PDB entry 1JWU | X-ray diffraction, 2.30 A resolution | chains A and C of the 4 polymer chains in the assembly

[Chain A]
Molecule: HLA class II histocompatibility antigen, DR alpha chain
From: Homo sapiens
UniProt: P01903 (2DRA_HUMAN); residues 1-182 here correspond to UniProt positions 26-207 (UniProt number = residue number + 25)
Sequence (182 residues; each row starts with the number of its first residue):
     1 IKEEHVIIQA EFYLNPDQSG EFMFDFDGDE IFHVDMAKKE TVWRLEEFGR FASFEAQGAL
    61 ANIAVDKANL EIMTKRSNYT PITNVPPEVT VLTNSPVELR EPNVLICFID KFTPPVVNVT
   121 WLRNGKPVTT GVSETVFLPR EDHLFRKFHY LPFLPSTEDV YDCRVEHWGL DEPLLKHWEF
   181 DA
Unresolved in the structure: 1-2
Cystine bridges: Cys107-Cys163
Curated features (UniProtKB/Swiss-Prot):
  - region: Glu179 to Ala182 (Connecting peptide)
  - site: Gln9 (Self- and pathogen-derived peptide antigen), Gly49 (Self-peptide antigen), Phe51 (Self- and pathogen-derived peptide antigen), Ala52 (Self-peptide antigen), Ser53 (Self- and pathogen-derived peptide antigen), Glu55 (Pathogen-derived peptide antigen), Asn62 (Self- and pathogen-derived peptide antigen), Asn69 (Pathogen-derived peptide antigen), Arg76 (Self- and pathogen-derived peptide antigen)
  - glycosylation (N-linked (GlcNAc...) asparagine): Asn78, Asn118

[Chain C]
Molecule: HA peptide
Sequence (13 residues; numbered 306 to 318; the number before each row is that of its first residue):
   306 PKYVKQNTLK LAT

[How chain A and chain C interact]
Residue-residue contacts - 30 pairs, chain A then chain C:
  Gln9(A) with Lys310(C); Gln311(C), hydrogen bond (side chain-backbone)
  Glu11(A) with Thr313(C)
  Phe24(A) with Val309(C)
  Ile31(A) with Tyr308(C)
  Phe51(A) with Pro306(C)
  Ala52(A) with Pro306(C); Tyr308(C), hydrophobic
  Ser53(A) with Pro306(C), hydrogen bond (backbone-backbone); Lys307(C); Tyr308(C), hydrogen bond (backbone-backbone)
  Phe54(A) with Lys307(C); Tyr308(C); Lys310(C)
  Glu55(A) with Lys307(C)
  Gly58(A) with Lys310(C), hydrogen bond (backbone-side chain)
  Asn62(A) with Lys310(C); Gln311(C), hydrogen bond (side chain-backbone); Asn312(C); Thr313(C), hydrogen bond (backbone-side chain)
  Val65(A) with Thr313(C); Leu314(C)
  Asp66(A) with Thr313(C)
  Asn69(A) with Leu314(C), hydrogen bond (side chain-backbone); Lys315(C); Leu316(C), hydrogen bond (side chain-backbone)
  Ile72(A) with Leu316(C), hydrophobic; Thr318(C)
  Met73(A) with Leu316(C), hydrophobic
  Arg76(A) with Ala317(C), hydrogen bond (side chain-backbone)
Also at the interface, not in a pair above, chain A (21 interface residues in all): Phe22, Phe32, Trp43, Ala61

[Summary]
Chain A and chain C form an interface of 21 and 13 residues respectively; the contacts include 9 hydrogen
bonds. Polar pairs include Gln9(A)-Gln311(C), Gly58(A)-Lys310(C) and Asn62(A)-Gln311(C).
Here chain A is HLA class II histocompatibility antigen, DR alpha chain (Homo sapiens) and chain C is HA
peptide. Entry 1JWU (Crystal Structure of the Complex of the MHC Class II Molecule HLA-DR1 (HA peptide
306-318) with ...) was determined by X-ray diffraction (same publication as 1JWM and 1JWS).
